Entry 1X7X (X-ray diffraction, 2.10 A resolution); this record covers chains A and B.

[Chain A]
Name: 2-oxoisovalerate dehydrogenase alpha subunit
From: Homo sapiens
Notes: EC 1.2.4.4
Reference sequence: P12694 (ODBA_HUMAN); residues 1-400 here correspond to UniProt positions 46-445 (UniProt number = residue number + 45)
Amino-acid sequence (400 residues; each row starts with the number of its first residue):
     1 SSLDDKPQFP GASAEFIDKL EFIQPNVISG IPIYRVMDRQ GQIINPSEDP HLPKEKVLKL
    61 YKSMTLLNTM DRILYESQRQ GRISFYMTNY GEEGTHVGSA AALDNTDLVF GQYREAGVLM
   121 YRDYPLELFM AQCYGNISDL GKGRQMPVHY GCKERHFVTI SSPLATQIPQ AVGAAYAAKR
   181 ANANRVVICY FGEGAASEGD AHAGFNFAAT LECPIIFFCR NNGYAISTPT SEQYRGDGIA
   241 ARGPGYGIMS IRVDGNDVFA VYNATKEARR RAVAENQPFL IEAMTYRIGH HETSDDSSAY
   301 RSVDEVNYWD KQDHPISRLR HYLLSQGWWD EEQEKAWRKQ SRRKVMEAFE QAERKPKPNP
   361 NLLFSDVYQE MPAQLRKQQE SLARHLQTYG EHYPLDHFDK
Not modelled in the structure: 1-5, 288-312
Differences from the reference sequence: engineered mutation Glu-292 (Ser337 in P12694)
Bound ions: K+: Gln-112, Ser-161, Pro-163, Thr-166, Gln-167; Mn2+: Glu-193, Asn-222, Tyr-224 (together with thiamine diphosphate)
Ligand contacts: thiamine diphosphate (TPP): Met-87, Gln-112, Tyr-113, Arg-114, Ser-162, Pro-163, Leu-164, Gly-192, Glu-193, Gly-194, Ala-195, Glu-198, Arg-220, Asn-222, Tyr-224, Ala-225, Ile-226
UniProt features mapped onto this chain:
  - binding site (thiamine diphosphate): Tyr-113, Arg-114, Ser-162, Gly-194, Ala-195, Arg-220, His-291
  - binding site (K(+)): Ser-161, Pro-163, Thr-166, Gln-167
  - binding site (Mg(2+)): Glu-193, Asn-222, Tyr-224
  - modified residue: Thr-293 (Phosphothreonine), Ser-294 (Phosphoserine), Ser-302 (Phosphoserine), Lys-311 (N6-acetyllysine), Lys-335 (N6-succinyllysine)
What the authors report for this chain:
  - post-translational modification sites: Ser-302 (citing earlier work)
  - mutagenesis - S302A: unchanged catalytic activity on KIV

[Chain B]
Name: 2-oxoisovalerate dehydrogenase beta subunit
From: Homo sapiens
Notes: EC 1.2.4.4
Reference sequence: P21953 (ODBB_HUMAN); residues 1-342 here correspond to UniProt positions 51-392 (UniProt number = residue number + 50)
Amino-acid sequence (342 residues; row label = number of the first residue in the row):
     1 VAHFTFQPDP EPREYGQTQK MNLFQSVTSA LDNSLAKDPT AVIFGEDVAF GGVFRCTVGL
    61 RDKYGKDRVF NTPLCEQGIV GFGIGIAVTG ATAIAEIQFA DYIFPAFDQI VNEAAKYRYR
   121 SGDLFNCGSL TIRSPWGCVG HGALYHSQSP EAFFAHCPGI KVVIPRSPFQ AKGLLLSCIE
   181 DKNPCIFFEP KILYRAAAEE VPIEPYNIPL SQAEVIQEGS DVTLVAWGTQ VHVIREVASM
   241 AKEKLGVSCE VIDLRTIIPW DVDTICKSVI KTGRLLISHE APLTGGFASE ISSTVQEECF
   301 LNLEAPISRV CGYDTPFPHI FEPFYIPDKW KCYDALRKMI NY
Not modelled in the structure: 1-13
Bound ions: K+: Gly-128, Leu-130, Thr-131, Cys-178, Asp-181, Asn-183
Ligand contacts: thiamine diphosphate (TPP): Glu-46, Asp-47, Leu-74, Glu-76, Gln-98, Tyr-102
UniProt features mapped onto this chain:
  - binding site (thiamine diphosphate): Tyr-102
  - binding site (K(+)): Gly-128, Leu-130, Thr-131, Cys-178, Asp-181, Asn-183
  - modified residue (N6-acetyllysine): Lys-182, Lys-191

[Chain A / chain B interface]
Pairs across the interface (86; chain A residue first):
  Phe-110(A) / Tyr-117(B)
  Leu-140(A) / Ser-121(B)
  Leu-140(A) / Gly-122(B)
  Lys-142(A) / Gly-122(B)
  Arg-144(A) / Tyr-119(B)  hydrogen bond (side chain-backbone)
  Arg-144(A) / Gly-122(B)
  Gln-145(A) / Arg-120(B)  hydrogen bond (side chain-backbone)
  Gly-151(A) / Leu-124(B)
  Cys-152(A) / Phe-125(B)
  Lys-153(A) / Leu-124(B)
  Lys-153(A) / Phe-125(B)
  Phe-157(A) / Phe-125(B)
  Val-158(A) / Tyr-117(B)
  Val-158(A) / Phe-125(B)  hydrophobic
  Thr-159(A) / Arg-120(B)
  Thr-159(A) / Ser-121(B)
  Thr-159(A) / Phe-125(B)
  Ser-161(A) / Glu-113(B)  hydrogen bond
  Ser-161(A) / Arg-120(B)
  Pro-163(A) / Glu-113(B)
  Thr-166(A) / Asp-108(B)
  Thr-166(A) / Gln-109(B)  hydrogen bond (backbone-side chain)
  Thr-166(A) / Glu-113(B)  hydrogen bond
  Pro-169(A) / Gly-81(B)
  Pro-169(A) / Phe-82(B)
  Pro-169(A) / Gln-109(B)
  Gln-170(A) / Gly-81(B)  hydrogen bond (backbone-backbone)
  Gln-170(A) / Ile-84(B)
  Gln-170(A) / Gly-85(B)
  Gln-170(A) / Gln-109(B)  hydrogen bond
  Gln-170(A) / Glu-113(B)  hydrogen bond
  Gln-170(A) / Tyr-117(B)  hydrogen bond
  Val-172(A) / Phe-82(B)  hydrophobic
  Gly-173(A) / Phe-82(B)
  Gly-173(A) / Gly-85(B)
  Gly-173(A) / Ile-86(B)
  Ala-174(A) / Gly-85(B)  hydrogen bond (backbone-backbone)
  Ala-174(A) / Ile-86(B)
  Ala-174(A) / Thr-89(B)
  Tyr-176(A) / Asp-67(B)  hydrogen bond (side chain-backbone)
  Tyr-176(A) / Phe-70(B)
  Tyr-176(A) / Phe-82(B)  hydrophobic
  Ala-177(A) / Thr-89(B)
  Arg-180(A) / Pro-39(B)  hydrogen bond (side chain-backbone)
  Arg-180(A) / Thr-40(B)
  Arg-180(A) / Val-42(B)
  Arg-180(A) / Asp-67(B)  salt bridge
  Arg-180(A) / Arg-68(B)
  Gly-199(A) / Gln-77(B)
  Asp-200(A) / Gln-77(B)  hydrogen bond
  Asp-200(A) / Gln-109(B)  hydrogen bond
  Ala-203(A) / Cys-75(B)  hydrophobic
  Ala-203(A) / Gly-78(B)
  Asn-206(A) / Pro-73(B)
  Phe-207(A) / Thr-72(B)
  Phe-207(A) / Pro-73(B)
  Phe-207(A) / Cys-75(B)
  Phe-207(A) / Gly-78(B)
  Phe-207(A) / Ile-79(B)
  Phe-207(A) / Phe-82(B)  hydrophobic
  Thr-210(A) / Pro-73(B)
  Leu-211(A) / Phe-70(B)  hydrophobic
  Leu-211(A) / Asn-71(B)
  Leu-211(A) / Phe-82(B)  hydrophobic
  Leu-363(A) / Tyr-119(B)  hydrogen bond (backbone-side chain)
  Ser-365(A) / Tyr-119(B)
  Asp-366(A) / Arg-118(B)
  Asp-366(A) / Tyr-119(B)  hydrogen bond (backbone-backbone)
  Asp-366(A) / Gly-122(B)
  Asp-366(A) / Asp-123(B)
  Val-367(A) / Tyr-119(B)  hydrophobic
  Val-367(A) / Pro-158(B)  hydrophobic
  Val-367(A) / Gly-159(B)
  Tyr-368(A) / Gly-159(B)  hydrogen bond (side chain-backbone)
  Tyr-368(A) / Ile-160(B)  hydrogen bond (side chain-backbone)
  Tyr-368(A) / Lys-161(B)
  Tyr-368(A) / Asn-183(B)
  Tyr-368(A) / Ile-258(B)
  Gln-369(A) / Arg-118(B)
  Gln-369(A) / Lys-182(B)
  Gln-369(A) / Asn-183(B)  hydrogen bond (backbone-side chain)
  Glu-370(A) / Lys-161(B)  salt bridge
  Glu-370(A) / Asn-183(B)  hydrogen bond
  Pro-372(A) / Pro-259(B)  hydrophobic
  Gln-374(A) / Val-262(B)
  Lys-377(A) / Glu-298(B)  salt bridge
Also at the interface, not in a pair above, chain A (41 interface residues in all): Gly-141, Leu-362
Also at the interface, not in a pair above, chain B (46 interface residues in all): Ala-41, Val-88, Asn-112, Ala-115, Cys-157

[Summary]
The interface between chain A and chain B involves 41 residues on one side and 46 on the other, with 20
hydrogen bonds and 3 salt bridges. Polar contacts include Arg-180(A)/Asp-67(B), Glu-370(A)/Lys-161(B) and
Lys-377(A)/Glu-298(B). From the paper: S302A of chain A leaves catalytic activity on KIV unchanged; a
modification site at Ser-302(A).
Here chain A is 2-oxoisovalerate dehydrogenase alpha subunit and chain B is 2-oxoisovalerate dehydrogenase
beta subunit, both from Homo sapiens. Entry 1X7X (Crystal structure of the human mitochondrial branched-chain
alpha-ketoacid dehydrogenase) was determined by X-ray diffraction, deposited together with 1U5B, 1X7W, 1X7Y,
1X7Z and 1X80.
